PDB entry 6UZW | X-ray diffraction, 2.13 A resolution | chains A and B

[Chain A]
Molecule: Glutamate receptor ionotropic, NMDA 1
From: Rattus norvegicus
Notes: fragment: ligand-binding domain
Reference sequence: P35439 (NMDZ1_RAT), isoform P35439-6; the construct has insertions or renumbered stretches relative to UniProt, so the offset changes along the chain: 2-152 = UniProt 415-565; 155-292 = UniProt 684-821
Chain sequence (292 residues; numbered 1 to 292; the number before each row is that of its first residue):
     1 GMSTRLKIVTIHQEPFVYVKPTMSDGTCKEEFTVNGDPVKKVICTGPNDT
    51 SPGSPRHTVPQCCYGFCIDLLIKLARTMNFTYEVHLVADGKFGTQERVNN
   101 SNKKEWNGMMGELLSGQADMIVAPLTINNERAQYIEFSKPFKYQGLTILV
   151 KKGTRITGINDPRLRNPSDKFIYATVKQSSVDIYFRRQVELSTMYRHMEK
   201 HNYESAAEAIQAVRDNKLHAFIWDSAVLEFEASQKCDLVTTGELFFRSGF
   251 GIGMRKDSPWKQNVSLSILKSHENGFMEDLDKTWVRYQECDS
Disordered / not traced: 1-3, 49-56, 100, 289-292
Construct notes: expression tag (1); linker (153-154)
Disulfides: Cys28-Cys62, Cys44-Cys63
Ligand contacts: glycine (GLY): Phe92, Pro124, Leu125, Thr126, Arg131, Ser179, Ser180, Trp223, Asp224, Phe250

[Chain B]
Molecule: Glutamate receptor ionotropic, NMDA 2A
From: Rattus norvegicus
Notes: fragment: ligand-binding domain
Reference sequence: Q00959 (NMDE1_RAT); the construct has insertions or renumbered stretches relative to UniProt, so the offset changes along the chain: 5-142 = UniProt 402-539; 145-286 = UniProt 661-802
Chain sequence (282 residues; row label = number of the first residue in the row):
     5 DDNHLSIVTLEEAPFVIVEDIDPLTETCVRNTVPCRKFVKINNSTNEGMN
    55 VKKCCKGFCIDILKKLSRTVKFTYDLYLVTNGKHGKKVNNVWNGMIGEVV
   105 YQRAVMAVGSLTINEERSEVVDFSVPFVETGISVMVSRGTQVTGLSDKKF
   155 QRPHDYSPPFRFGTVPNGSTERNIRNNYPYMHQYMTRFNQRGVEDALVSL
   205 KTGKLDAFIYDAAVLNYKAGRDEGCKLVTIGSGYIFATTGYGIALQKGSP
   255 WKRQIDLALLQFVGDGEMEELETLWLTGICHN
Disordered / not traced: 28, 285-286
Construct notes: linker (143-144); conflict Thr242 (Ser758 in Q00959)
Disulfides: Cys32-Cys58, Cys39-Cys59, Cys229-Cys284
Ligand contacts: glycine (QM4; (2S,3R)-1-[7-(2-carboxyethyl)phenanthrene-2-carbonyl]piperazine-2,3-dicarboxylic acid): Glu16, Ala17, Phe19, His88, Ser114, Leu115, Thr116, Arg121, Ser173, Val197, Glu198, Tyr214, Asp215, Val218, Tyr221, Lys222, Arg225, Tyr245
Reported in the primary citation:
  - binding site for glycine: Ala17, Phe19, Ser114, Thr116, Arg121, Ser173, Val197, Tyr214, Val218, Tyr221, Tyr245
  - contacts within the chain: Glu198-Lys222 (hydrogen bond), Tyr221-Arg225
  - mutagenesis - A17R/K222M/G224R/R225K: increased binding to UBP791

[How chain A and chain B interact]
Pairs across the interface - 44 pairs, chain A then chain B:
  Ile127(A) - Leu264(B)  hydrophobic
  Asn128(A) - Leu264(B)
  Asn129(A) - Leu261(B)  hydrogen bond (side chain-backbone)
  Asn129(A) - Leu264(B)
  Ala132(A) - Arg257(B)
  Ala132(A) - Leu261(B)
  Ala132(A) - Leu264(B)  hydrophobic
  Gln133(A) - Arg257(B)  hydrogen bond (backbone-side chain)
  Gln133(A) - Leu261(B)
  Glu136(A) - Lys256(B)  salt bridge
  Lys139(A) - Ile117(B)
  Lys139(A) - Phe127(B)  hydrogen bond (side chain-backbone)
  Lys139(A) - Ser128(B)  hydrogen bond (side chain-backbone)
  Tyr143(A) - Pro130(B)
  Tyr143(A) - Glu133(B)
  Tyr143(A) - Thr242(B)
  Tyr143(A) - Thr243(B)
  Tyr143(A) - Gly244(B)
  Arg187(A) - Gly268(B)
  Gln188(A) - Gly268(B)  hydrogen bond (side chain-backbone)
  Phe245(A) - Glu273(B)
  Phe246(A) - Val267(B)  hydrophobic
  Phe246(A) - Gly268(B)
  Arg247(A) - Val267(B)
  Gln262(A) - Ser122(B)
  Gln262(A) - Lys251(B)
  Leu266(A) - Glu119(B)
  Leu266(A) - Ser122(B)
  Leu269(A) - Asn118(B)
  Leu269(A) - Glu119(B)
  Leu269(A) - Ser122(B)
  His272(A) - Ala241(B)
  His272(A) - Thr242(B)  hydrogen bond
  Glu273(A) - Asn118(B)
  Glu273(A) - Glu119(B)  hydrogen bond (side chain-backbone)
  Glu273(A) - Asn177(B)  hydrogen bond (backbone-side chain)
  Glu273(A) - Asn181(B)  hydrogen bond (backbone-side chain)
  Asn274(A) - Asn181(B)
  Gly275(A) - Phe240(B)
  Glu278(A) - Ser150(B)  hydrogen bond
  Glu278(A) - Phe240(B)
  Lys282(A) - Ser150(B)
  Arg286(A) - Gly237(B)  hydrogen bond (side chain-backbone)
  Arg286(A) - Tyr238(B)
Also at the interface, not in a pair above, chain A (27 interface residues in all): Pro140, Tyr184, Lys270, Asp281
Also at the interface, not in a pair above, chain B (30 interface residues in all): Glu123, Asp126, Gln265, Asp269

[Summary]
Chain A and chain B form an interface of 27 and 30 residues respectively; the contacts include 11 hydrogen
bonds and 1 salt bridge. Polar contacts include Glu136(A)-Lys256(B), Asn129(A)-Leu261(B) and
Gln133(A)-Arg257(B). From the paper: a binding site for glycine at Ala17(B), Phe19(B) and Ser114(B) among
others; A17R/K222M/G224R/R225K of chain B increase binding to UBP791.
Here chain A is Glutamate receptor ionotropic, NMDA 1 and chain B is Glutamate receptor ionotropic, NMDA 2A,
both from Rattus norvegicus. Entry 6UZW (Crystal structure of GLUN1/GLUN2A ligand-binding domain in complex
with glycine and UBP791) was determined by X-ray diffraction (same publication as 6UZ6, 6UZG, 6UZR and 6UZX).
